PDB entry 8TSW | electron microscopy, 3.10 A resolution | chains C and E of the 12 polymer chains in the assembly

== Chain C ==
Molecule: Transport permease protein
Source organism: Caldimonas thermodepolymerans
UniProtKB: A0A2S5T447 (A0A2S5T447_9BURK); residues 4-271 here correspond to UniProt positions 2-269 (UniProt number = residue number - 2)
Chain sequence (274 residues; numbered -2 to 271; the number before each row is that of its first residue; numbers below 1 keep their minus sign (Met-2 is residue -2)):
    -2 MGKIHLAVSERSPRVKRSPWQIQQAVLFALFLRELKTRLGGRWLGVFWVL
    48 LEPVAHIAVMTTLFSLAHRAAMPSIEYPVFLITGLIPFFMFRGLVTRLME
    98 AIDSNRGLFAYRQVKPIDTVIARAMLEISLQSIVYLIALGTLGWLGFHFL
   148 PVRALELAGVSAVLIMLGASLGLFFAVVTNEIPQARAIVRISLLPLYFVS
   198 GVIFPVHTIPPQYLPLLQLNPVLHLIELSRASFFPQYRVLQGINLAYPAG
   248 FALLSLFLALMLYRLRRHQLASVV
Disordered / not traced: -2 to 13, 269-271
Construct notes: initiating methionine (-2); expression tag (-1 to 3)
What the authors report for this chain:
  - mutagenesis - R89K: decreased stability

== Chain E ==
Molecule: Capsular biosynthesis protein
Source organism: Caldimonas thermodepolymerans
UniProtKB: A0A2S5T4A0 (A0A2S5T4A0_9BURK); residues 3-371 here correspond to UniProt positions 2-370 (UniProt number = residue number - 1)
Chain sequence (390 residues; row label = number of the first residue in the row; numbers below 1 keep their minus sign (Met-2 is residue -2)):
    -2 MGKIHMKLVSRLTAKRLQWALVYLPMLVATVYFLVFSADRYVSESVITVR
    48 QTSSNAPTGGMSGAALLLAGLTPASREDTCYLQTYIHSMGLLQKLDQQLK
    98 LREHFGTPLRDPLFRLWGGTSQEWFLEYYRSRVEVLMDDICGLLTVRVQG
   148 FEPEFAQALNRAILEESERFVNELSHRMAREQGQFAEAELERATARLQEA
   198 KRQLIAFQAKHKLLDPLAQAQATGTLTAELQAALTRQEAELRNALTYLNE
   248 DSYQVKALRSQINALRQQIDEERLRATAGKNGDRINAVAAEFHDLQLQVG
   298 FAEDAYKLALAAVESARIEATRKLKSLVVVEPPVLPEIAEYPRRWYNLAT
   348 LLVVCCLIYGVVSLVVATIRDHQDGSGSGSHHHHHHHHHH
Disordered / not traced: -2 to 5, 51-70, 180-319, 364-387
Construct notes: initiating methionine (-2); expression tag (-1 to 2, 372-387); conflict Cys77 (Leu76 in A0A2S5T4A0), Cys138 (Ser137 in A0A2S5T4A0)

== Chain C / chain E interface ==
Pairs across the interface (5; chain C residue first):
  Arg66(C) - Ile137(E)
  Pro70(C) - Ile137(E)  hydrophobic
  Trp141(C) - Tyr343(E)  hydrophobic
  Trp141(C) - Ala346(E)  hydrophobic
  Trp141(C) - Thr347(E)  hydrogen bond
Other interface residues (no listed pair), chain C (6 interface residues in all): Leu41, Phe44, Leu142
Other interface residues (no listed pair), chain E (5 interface residues in all): Leu361

== Overview ==
The interface between chain C and chain E involves 6 residues on one side and 5 on the other; the contacts
include 1 hydrogen bond. Its one hydrogen-bonded contact is Trp141(C)-Thr347(E). From the paper: R89K of chain
C reduces stability.
Here chain C is Transport permease protein and chain E is Capsular biosynthesis protein, both from Caldimonas
thermodepolymerans. Entry 8TSW (S. thermodepolymerans KpsMT-KpsE Apo 1) was determined by electron microscopy
together with 8TSH, 8TSI, 8TSL, 8TT3 and 8TUN from the same study.
